PDB entry 8OPU | X-ray diffraction, 3.04 A resolution | chains C and D of the 4 polymer chains in the assembly

Chain C (and D):
Protein: Putative acyltransferase Rv0859
From: Mycobacterium tuberculosis H37Rv
Notes: EC 2.3.1.-; chain D of this document is another copy of the same molecule, construct and numbering; everything in this record applies to it too
Reference sequence: O53871 (Y0859_MYCTU); numbering as in UniProt (aligned over 1-403)
Chain sequence (403 residues; numbered 1 to 403; the number before each row is that of its first residue):
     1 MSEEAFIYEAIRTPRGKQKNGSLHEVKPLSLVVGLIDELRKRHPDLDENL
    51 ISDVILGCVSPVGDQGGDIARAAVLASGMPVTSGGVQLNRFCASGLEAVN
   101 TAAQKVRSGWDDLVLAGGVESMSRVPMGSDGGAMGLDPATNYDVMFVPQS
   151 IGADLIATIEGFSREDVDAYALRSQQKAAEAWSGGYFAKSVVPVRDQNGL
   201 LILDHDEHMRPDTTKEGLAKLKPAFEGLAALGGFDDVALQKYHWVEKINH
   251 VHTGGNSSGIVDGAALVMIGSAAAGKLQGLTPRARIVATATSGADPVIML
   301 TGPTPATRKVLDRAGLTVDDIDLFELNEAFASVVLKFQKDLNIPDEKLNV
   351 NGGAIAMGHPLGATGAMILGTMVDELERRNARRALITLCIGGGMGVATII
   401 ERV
Not modelled in the structure: 1, 224-229 (chain D: 1)
Ligand contacts: Sulfamethoxazole (08D): Phe91, Met127, Gly128, Met134, Val144, Phe146, Val147, Gln149, Met299, Gly391, Gly392

Chain C / chain D interface:
Pairs across the interface (109; chain C residue first):
  Ser2(C) - Ser2(D)
  Lys27(C) - Asp137(D)  salt bridge
  Leu29(C) - Ala133(D)  hydrophobic
  Leu29(C) - Thr140(D)
  Asp53(C) - Arg90(D)  salt bridge
  Pro61(C) - Pro61(D)  hydrophobic
  Pro61(C) - Asp130(D)
  Val62(C) - Val62(D)  hydrophobic
  Val62(C) - Asp130(D)
  Gly63(C) - Asp130(D)  hydrogen bond (backbone-backbone)
  Gly63(C) - Gly132(D)  hydrogen bond (backbone-backbone)
  Gly66(C) - Asp130(D)
  Gly66(C) - Gly132(D)
  Gly67(C) - Phe91(D)
  Gly67(C) - Asp130(D)  hydrogen bond (backbone-side chain)
  Gly67(C) - Gly131(D)
  Gly67(C) - Met134(D)
  Asp68(C) - Asn89(D)
  Asp68(C) - Arg90(D)
  Asp68(C) - Phe91(D)
  Arg71(C) - Gly392(D)  hydrogen bond (side chain-backbone)
  Arg71(C) - Gly393(D)  hydrogen bond (side chain-backbone)
  Arg71(C) - Met394(D)
  Ala72(C) - Met134(D)  hydrophobic
  Leu75(C) - Met134(D)  hydrophobic
  Leu75(C) - Val144(D)  hydrophobic
  Leu75(C) - Gly392(D)
  Ala76(C) - Val144(D)
  Val81(C) - Gly293(D)
  Val81(C) - Ala294(D)
  Val81(C) - Pro296(D)
  Val81(C) - Gly393(D)
  Thr82(C) - Gly293(D)
  Gly84(C) - Arg90(D)
  Gly84(C) - Met394(D)
  Gly85(C) - Arg90(D)
  Gly85(C) - Met394(D)
  Val86(C) - Asn89(D)
  Val86(C) - Arg90(D)
  Gln87(C) - Gln87(D)  hydrogen bond
  Gln87(C) - Leu88(D)
  Gln87(C) - Asn89(D)  hydrogen bond (backbone-backbone)
  Leu88(C) - Gln87(D)
  Asn89(C) - Asp68(D)
  Asn89(C) - Val86(D)
  Asn89(C) - Gln87(D)  hydrogen bond (backbone-backbone)
  Arg90(C) - Asp53(D)  salt bridge
  Arg90(C) - Asp68(D)
  Arg90(C) - Gly84(D)
  Arg90(C) - Gly85(D)  hydrogen bond (side chain-backbone)
  Arg90(C) - Val86(D)
  Phe91(C) - Gly67(D)
  Phe91(C) - Asp68(D)
  Glu97(C) - Lys105(D)  salt bridge
  Thr101(C) - Thr101(D)
  Thr101(C) - Lys105(D)  hydrogen bond
  Gln104(C) - Gln104(D)
  Gln104(C) - Lys105(D)  hydrogen bond
  Gln104(C) - Ser108(D)
  Gln104(C) - Asp111(D)
  Lys105(C) - Glu97(D)  salt bridge
  Lys105(C) - Thr101(D)  hydrogen bond
  Lys105(C) - Gln104(D)  hydrogen bond
  Arg107(C) - Ser108(D)
  Arg107(C) - Trp110(D)
  Ser108(C) - Gln104(D)
  Ser108(C) - Arg107(D)  hydrogen bond (backbone-side chain)
  Trp110(C) - Gln104(D)
  Trp110(C) - Arg107(D)
  Trp110(C) - Val287(D)
  Trp110(C) - Ala288(D)  hydrophobic
  Trp110(C) - Thr289(D)
  Trp110(C) - Arg313(D)  hydrogen bond (backbone-side chain)
  Asp111(C) - Gln104(D)
  Asp130(C) - Pro61(D)
  Asp130(C) - Val62(D)
  Asp130(C) - Gly63(D)  hydrogen bond (backbone-backbone)
  Asp130(C) - Gly66(D)
  Asp130(C) - Gly67(D)  hydrogen bond (side chain-backbone)
  Gly132(C) - Gly63(D)  hydrogen bond (backbone-backbone)
  Gly132(C) - Gly66(D)
  Ala133(C) - Gly63(D)
  Ala133(C) - Asp64(D)
  Ala133(C) - Gly66(D)
  Met134(C) - Gly67(D)
  Met134(C) - Asp68(D)
  Met134(C) - Arg71(D)
  Met134(C) - Ala72(D)
  Met134(C) - Leu75(D)  hydrophobic
  Asp137(C) - Lys27(D)  salt bridge
  Ala139(C) - Lys27(D)
  Thr140(C) - Leu29(D)
  Val144(C) - Leu75(D)  hydrophobic
  Val287(C) - Trp110(D)
  Ala288(C) - Trp110(D)  hydrophobic
  Thr289(C) - Trp110(D)
  Gly293(C) - Val81(D)
  Gly293(C) - Thr82(D)
  Ala294(C) - Val81(D)
  Asp295(C) - Val81(D)
  Pro296(C) - Leu75(D)  hydrophobic
  Arg313(C) - Trp110(D)  hydrogen bond (side chain-backbone)
  Gly392(C) - Arg71(D)  hydrogen bond (backbone-side chain)
  Gly392(C) - Leu75(D)
  Gly393(C) - Arg71(D)  hydrogen bond (backbone-side chain)
  Gly393(C) - Val81(D)
  Met394(C) - Arg71(D)
  Met394(C) - Gly84(D)
  Met394(C) - Gly85(D)
Interface residues without a listed pair, chain C (57 interface residues in all): Asp64, Gly131, Ile286, Thr291, Ser292, Lys309
Interface residues without a listed pair, chain D (58 interface residues in all): Ser52, Ala76, Gly109, Ala139, Ile286, Thr291, Ser292, Asp295

Summary:
The interface between chain C and chain D involves 57 residues on one side and 58 on the other; the contacts
include 21 hydrogen bonds and 6 salt bridges. Polar contacts include Lys27(C)-Asp137(D), Asp53(C)-Arg90(D) and
Glu97(C)-Lys105(D). Bound to chain C: Sulfamethoxazole.
Chain C and chain D are both Putative acyltransferase Rv0859 (Mycobacterium tuberculosis H37Rv); the
structure, Structure of Mycobacterium tuberculosis beta-oxidation trifunctional enzyme in complex with
Sulfamethoxazole (Fragment-B-E1), was determined by X-ray diffraction, deposited together with 8OPV, 8OPW,
8OPX, 8OPY, 8OQL, 8OQM and 10 further entries.
